PDB entry 8J68 | X-ray diffraction, 1.84 A resolution | chain A

[Chain A]
Molecule: Phototropin
From: Klebsormidium nitens
UniProtKB: A0A1Y1HNG4 (A0A1Y1HNG4_KLENI); residues 15-146 here correspond to UniProt positions 48-179 (UniProt number = residue number + 33)
Sequence (153 residues; numbered 1 to 153; the number before each row is that of its first residue):
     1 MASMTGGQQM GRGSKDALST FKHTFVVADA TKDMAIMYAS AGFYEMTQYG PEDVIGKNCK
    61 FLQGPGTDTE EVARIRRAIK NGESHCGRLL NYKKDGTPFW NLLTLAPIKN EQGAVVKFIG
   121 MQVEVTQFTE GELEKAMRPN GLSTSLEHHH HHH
Unresolved in the structure: 1-11, 15-16, 143-153
Differences from the reference sequence: initiating methionine (1); expression tag (2-14, 147-153); engineered mutation Lys60 (Arg93 in A0A1Y1HNG4)
Disulfides: Cys86 forms a disulfide with the same residue of a neighbouring copy of this chain
Small-molecule neighbours: FMN (flavin mononucleotide): Val26, Ala28, Met34, Asn58, Cys59, Lys60, Leu62, Gln63, Val72, Ile75, Arg76, Ile79, Leu89, Asn91, Asn101, Leu103, Leu105, Phe118, Ile119, Gly120, Gln122

[In short]
Ligands of chain A: flavin mononucleotide.
Chain A is Phototropin (Klebsormidium nitens); the structure, Crystal structure of the LOV1 R60K mutant of
Klebsormidium nitens phototropin, was determined by X-ray diffraction (same publication as 8IYN, 8IL9 and
8I11).
